7WCD - chains H and J of the 9 polymer chains in the assembly; structure by electron microscopy, 3.30 A resolution.

Chain H (and J):
Name: Spike glycoprotein
Source organism: Severe acute respiratory syndrome coronavirus 2
Notes: chain J of this document is another copy of the same molecule, construct and numbering; everything in this record applies to it too
UniProtKB: P0DTC2 (SPIKE_SARS2); residue numbers follow UniProt; this construct covers 1-1208
Chain sequence (1237 residues; numbered 1 to 1237; the number before each row is that of its first residue):
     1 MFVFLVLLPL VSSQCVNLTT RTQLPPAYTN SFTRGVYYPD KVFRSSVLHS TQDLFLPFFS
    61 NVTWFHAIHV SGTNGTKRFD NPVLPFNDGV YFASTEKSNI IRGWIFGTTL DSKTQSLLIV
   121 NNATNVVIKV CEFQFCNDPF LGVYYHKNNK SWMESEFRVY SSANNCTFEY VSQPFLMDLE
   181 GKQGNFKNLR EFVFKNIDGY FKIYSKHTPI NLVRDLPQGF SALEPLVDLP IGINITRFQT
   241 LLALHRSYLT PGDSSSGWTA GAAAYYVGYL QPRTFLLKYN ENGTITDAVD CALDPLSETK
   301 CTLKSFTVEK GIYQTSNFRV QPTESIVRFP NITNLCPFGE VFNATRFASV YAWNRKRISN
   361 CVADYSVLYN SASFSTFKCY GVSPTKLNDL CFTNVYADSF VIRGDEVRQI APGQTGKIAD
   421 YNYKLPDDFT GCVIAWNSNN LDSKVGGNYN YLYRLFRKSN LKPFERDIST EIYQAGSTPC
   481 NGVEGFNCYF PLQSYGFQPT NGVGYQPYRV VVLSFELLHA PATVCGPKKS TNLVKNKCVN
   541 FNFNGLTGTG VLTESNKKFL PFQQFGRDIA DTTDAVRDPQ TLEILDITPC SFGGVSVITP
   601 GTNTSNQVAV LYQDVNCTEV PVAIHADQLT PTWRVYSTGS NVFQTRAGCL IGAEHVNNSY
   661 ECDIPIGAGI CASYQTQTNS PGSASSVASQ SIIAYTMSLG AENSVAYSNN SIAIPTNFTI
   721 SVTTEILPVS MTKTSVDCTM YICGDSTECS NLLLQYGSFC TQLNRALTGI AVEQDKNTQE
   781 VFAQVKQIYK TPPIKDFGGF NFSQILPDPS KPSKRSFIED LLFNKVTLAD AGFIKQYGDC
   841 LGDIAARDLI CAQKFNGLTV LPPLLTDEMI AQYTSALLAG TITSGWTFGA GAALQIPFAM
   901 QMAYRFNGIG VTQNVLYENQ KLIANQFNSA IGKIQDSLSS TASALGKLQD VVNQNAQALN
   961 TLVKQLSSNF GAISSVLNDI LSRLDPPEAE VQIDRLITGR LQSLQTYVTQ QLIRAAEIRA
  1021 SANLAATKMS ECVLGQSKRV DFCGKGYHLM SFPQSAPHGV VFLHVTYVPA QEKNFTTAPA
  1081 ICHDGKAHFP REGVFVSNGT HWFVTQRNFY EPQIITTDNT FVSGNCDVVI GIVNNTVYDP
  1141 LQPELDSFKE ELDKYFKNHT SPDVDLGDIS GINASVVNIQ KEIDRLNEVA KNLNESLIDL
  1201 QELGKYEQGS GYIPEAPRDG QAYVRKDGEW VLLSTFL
Not modelled in the structure: 1-26, 66-80, 97-102, 122-124, 142-157, 174-187, 211-215, 260-262, 621-639, 677-689, 828-853, 1147-1237
Sequence notes: engineered mutation G682 (Arg in P0DTC2), S683 (Arg in P0DTC2), S685 (Arg in P0DTC2), P986 (Lys in P0DTC2), P987 (Val in P0DTC2); expression tag (1209-1237)
UniProt features mapped onto this chain:
  - region: N280 to C301 (Putative superantigen), R403 to D405 (Integrin-binding motif), N448 to F456 (Immunodominant HLA epitope recognized by the CD8+), P681, A684 (Putative superantigen), S816 to Y837 (Fusion peptide 1), K835 to F855 (Fusion peptide 2), D1163 to E1202 (Heptad repeat 2)
  - site: R815, S816 (Cleavage)
  - glycosylation: N17 (N-linked (GlcNAc...) (complex) asparagine), N61 (N-linked (GlcNAc...) (hybrid) asparagine), N74 (N-linked (GlcNAc...) (complex) asparagine), N122 (N-linked (GlcNAc...) (hybrid) asparagine), N149 (N-linked (GlcNAc...) (complex) asparagine), N165 (N-linked (GlcNAc...) (complex) asparagine), N234 (N-linked (GlcNAc...) (high mannose) asparagine), N282 (N-linked (GlcNAc...) (complex) asparagine), T323 (O-linked (GalNAc) threonine), S325 (O-linked (HexNAc...) serine), N331 (N-linked (GlcNAc...) (complex) asparagine), N343 (N-linked (GlcNAc...) (complex) asparagine), N603 (N-linked (GlcNAc...) (hybrid) asparagine), N616 (N-linked (GlcNAc...) (complex) asparagine), N657 (N-linked (GlcNAc...) (complex) asparagine), T676 (O-linked (GlcNAc...) threonine), T678 (O-linked (GlcNAc...) threonine), N709 (N-linked (GlcNAc...) (high mannose) asparagine), N717 (N-linked (GlcNAc...) (hybrid) asparagine), N801 (N-linked (GlcNAc...) (hybrid) asparagine) and 6 more in UniProt
  - natural variant: L5 (L5F: In strain: Iota/B.1.526), S13 (S13I: In strain: Epsilon/B.1.427/B.1.429), L18 (L18F: In strain: Beta/B.1.351, Gamma/P.1 and 1 more), T19 (T19I: In strain: Omicron/BQ.1.1, Omicron/XBB.1.5 and 1 more; T19R: In strain: Delta/B.1.617.2, Omicron/BA.2 and 4 more), T20 (T20N: In strain: Gamma/P.1), L24 to A27 (sequence variant, change not given here; In strain: Omicron/BA.2, Omicron/BA.2.12.1 and 6 more), P26 (P26S: In strain: Gamma/P.1), Q52 (Q52H: In strain: Omicron/EG.5.1), A67 (A67V: In strain: Eta/B.1.525, Omicron/BA.1), H69 to V70 (deletion: In strain: Alpha/B.1.1.7, Eta/B.1.525 and 5 more), G75 (G75V: In strain: Lambda/C.37), T76 (T76I: In strain: Lambda/C.37), 82 further natural variant entries in UniProt
  - mutagenesis: H69 to V70 (Increased incorporation of cleaved spike into virions), N121 (N121Q: Partial loss of biliverdin affinity), R190 (R190K: Partial loss of biliverdin affinity), N234 (N234Q: Increased resistance to neutralizing antibodies), N331 (N331Q: Reduced viral infectivity), N343 (N343Q: Reduced viral infectivity), L452 (L452R: Increased resistance to neutralizing antibodies. Decreases HLA binding to NF9 epitope. Increased binding affinity to human ACE2), Y453 (Y453F: Decreased HLA binding to NF9 epitope. Increased binding affinity to human ACE2), A475 (A475V: Increased resistance to neutralizing antibodies), V483 (V483A: Increased resistance to neutralizing antibodies), E484 (E484D: Increased replication in human TMEM106B overexpressing cells), F490 (F490L: Increased resistance to neutralizing antibodies and human covalescent sera neutralization), 12 further mutagenesis entries in UniProt
Disulfide bonds: C131-C166, C291-C301, C336-C361, C379-C432, C391-C525, C480-C488, C538-C590, C617-C649, C662-C671, C738-C760, C743-C749, C1032-C1043, C1082-C1126
Glycans and other covalent adducts: N-acetylglucosamine (NAG) linked to N165, N234, N282, N603, N616, N657, N709, N801, N1074, N1098, N1134
From the paper describing this entry:
  - mutagenesis - S373G, S373P: unchanged binding to TAU-2212
  - mutagenesis - K417N, K417T/N501Y, K417T, E484K, N501Y: unchanged binding to TAU-2303
  - mutagenesis - K417N/N501Y: decreased binding to TAU-2303
  - mutagenesis - N501Y: decreased binding to Fab2303
  - mutagenesis - N439K, Y453F, A475V: unchanged binding to all mAbs

Interface between chain H and chain J:
Residue-residue contacts (145):
  N317(H) with D737(J), hydrogen bond
  R319(H) with M740(J); G744(J), hydrogen bond (side chain-backbone)
  R357(H) with P230(J)
  G381(H) with R983(J); L984(J)
  V382(H) with R983(J)
  S383(H) with R983(J), hydrogen bond (backbone-backbone); D985(J), hydrogen bond
  T385(H) with D985(J)
  K386(H) with L981(J), hydrogen bond (side chain-backbone); S982(J); L984(J)
  L390(H) with R983(J)
  N394(H) with Y200(J), hydrogen bond
  K417(H) with Y369(J), hydrogen bond (side chain-backbone)
  D420(H) with Y369(J)
  N460(H) with T385(J)
  E516(H) with Y200(J), hydrogen bond
  L517(H) with R983(J)
  A520(H) with K41(J)
  G545(H) with D979(J)
  T547(H) with N978(J)
  K557(H) with F43(J)
  K558(H) with F43(J); N282(J)
  F559(H) with F43(J), hydrophobic
  L560(H) with Y38(J)
  F562(H) with Y38(J), hydrophobic; K41(J); E224(J); P225(J)
  Q563(H) with Y38(J); K41(J); V42(J); F43(J)
  Q564(H) with K41(J)
  F565(H) with F43(J), hydrogen bond (backbone-backbone)
  G566(H) with F43(J)
  R567(H) with F43(J), hydrogen bond (backbone-backbone); R44(J)
  I569(H) with F855(J), hydrophobic
  A570(H) with V963(J), hydrophobic
  D571(H) with S967(J)
  F592(H) with M740(J), hydrophobic; F855(J); G857(J)
  D614(H) with K854(J), salt bridge
  R646(H) with P862(J)
  A647(H) with P862(J), hydrophobic
  P665(H) with L864(J), hydrophobic
  A668(H) with P863(J), hydrogen bond (backbone-backbone); L864(J); T866(J)
  G669(H) with L864(J), hydrogen bond (backbone-backbone); M869(J)
  T696(H) with M869(J)
  M697(H) with L864(J); L865(J), hydrophobic; M869(J), hydrophobic
  L699(H) with M869(J); Q872(J); Y873(J)
  A701(H) with I788(J), hydrogen bond (backbone-backbone)
  E702(H) with I788(J); K790(J), salt bridge
  N703(H) with Q787(J), hydrogen bond; I788(J); Y789(J); K790(J)
  S704(H) with K790(J)
  V705(H) with T883(J); Q895(J)
  Y707(H) with P792(J), hydrophobic; D796(J), hydrogen bond (side chain-backbone); F797(J), hydrophobic; T883(J); I896(J); P897(J), hydrophobic; F898(J), hydrogen bond (side chain-backbone)
  N709(H) with D796(J); P897(J)
  S711(H) with Q895(J); P897(J)
  I712(H) with Q895(J); I896(J), hydrophobic; P897(J)
  A713(H) with L894(J); Q895(J), hydrogen bond (backbone-backbone)
  P715(H) with L894(J)
  Q957(H) with R765(J)
  T961(H) with S758(J); Q762(J); R765(J)
  Q965(H) with Y756(J); G757(J); S758(J), hydrogen bond (side chain-backbone); F759(J)
  S968(H) with Q755(J); G757(J)
  N969(H) with Q755(J)
  F970(H) with Q755(J), hydrogen bond (backbone-backbone); Y756(J)
  P987(H) with D427(J)
  Q1002(H) with F759(J); Q1005(J), hydrogen bond
  T1006(H) with Q762(J); Q1005(J)
  Q1010(H) with L1012(J)
  I1013(H) with L1012(J), hydrophobic
  K1038(H) with K1038(J)
  R1039(H) with E1031(J), salt bridge; R1039(J)
  V1040(H) with S1030(J); E1031(J); L1034(J)
  K1045(H) with K786(J); G889(J); A890(J)
  G1046(H) with A890(J)
  Y1047(H) with A890(J)
  V1068(H) with A890(J); G891(J)
  E1072(H) with A892(J); L894(J)
  N1074(H) with Q895(J), hydrogen bond
  T1077(H) with M900(J), hydrogen bond
  A1078(H) with M900(J)
  P1079(H) with Y917(J), hydrophobic
  F1089(H) with N914(J); Y917(J), hydrophobic
  P1090(H) with Q913(J), hydrogen bond (backbone-side chain)
  G1093(H) with Y904(J)
  V1094(H) with M900(J), hydrophobic; Y904(J)
  R1107(H) with Y904(J)
  F1121(H) with Q913(J); N914(J)
  S1123(H) with E918(J); E1111(J)
  V1128(H) with E918(J)
  V1129(H) with Y917(J)
  L1141(H) with E1144(J)
  L1145(H) with E1144(J); L1145(J), hydrophobic
Interface residues without a listed pair, chain H (112 interface residues in all): T393, Y396, R408, G416, L455, F456, Y473, T549, P589, Q613, G667, I670, C671, G700, A706, S708, K947, G971, S1003, T1009, E1017, A1020, D1041, F1042, G1124, I1130
Interface residues without a listed pair, chain J (97 interface residues in all): S45, V47, D228, N370, S371, A372, K378, D745, K776, L861, W886, F888, A893, Q920, E988, T1009, R1019, T1027, G1035, L1141

Summary:
112 residues of chain H face 97 of chain J across their interface, with 23 hydrogen bonds and 3 salt bridges.
Polar contacts include D614(H)-K854(J), E702(H)-K790(J) and R1039(H)-E1031(J). The paper reports that
K417N/N501Y of chain H reduce binding to TAU-2303; N501Y of chain H reduces binding to Fab2303; 11
substitutions were tested in all.
Both chains are Spike glycoprotein (Severe acute respiratory syndrome coronavirus 2). Entry 7WCD (Cryo EM
structure of SARS-CoV-2 spike in complex with TAU-2212 mAbs in conformation 4) was determined by electron
microscopy (same publication as 7WBZ).
